4CYR - chain A; structure by X-ray diffraction, 1.72 A resolution.

# Chain A
Protein: Arylsulfatase
Source organism: Pseudomonas aeruginosa
Notes: EC 3.1.6.1
UniProtKB: P51691 (ARS_PSEAE); residues 1-536 here = UniProt positions 1-536
Sequence (536 residues; row label = number of the first residue in the row):
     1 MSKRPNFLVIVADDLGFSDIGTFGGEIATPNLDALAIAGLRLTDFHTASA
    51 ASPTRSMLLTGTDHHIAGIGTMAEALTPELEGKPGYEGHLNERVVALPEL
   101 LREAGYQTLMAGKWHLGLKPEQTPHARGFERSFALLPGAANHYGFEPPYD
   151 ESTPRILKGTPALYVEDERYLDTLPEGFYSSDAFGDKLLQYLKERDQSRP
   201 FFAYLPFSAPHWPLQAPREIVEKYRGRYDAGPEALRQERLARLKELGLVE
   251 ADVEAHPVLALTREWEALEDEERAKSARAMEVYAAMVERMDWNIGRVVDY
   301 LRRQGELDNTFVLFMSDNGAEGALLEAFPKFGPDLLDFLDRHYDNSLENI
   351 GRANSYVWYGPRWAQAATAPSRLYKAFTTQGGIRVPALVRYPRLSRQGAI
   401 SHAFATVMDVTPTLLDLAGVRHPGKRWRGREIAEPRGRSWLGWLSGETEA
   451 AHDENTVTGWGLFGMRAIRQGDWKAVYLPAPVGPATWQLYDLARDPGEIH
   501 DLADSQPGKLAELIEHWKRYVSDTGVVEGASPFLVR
Unresolved in the structure: 1-2, 529-536
Differences from the reference sequence: engineered mutation Thr22 (Ala in P51691), Ala50 (Thr in P51691), Ala134 (Ser in P51691), Asp337 (Gly in P51691), Gly461 (Glu in P51691), Asp523 (Glu in P51691)
Modified positions: Ala51 (3,3-dihydroxy l-alanine; DDZ)
Swiss-Prot annotation at these positions:
  - active site: His115
  - binding site (Ca(2+)): Asp13, Asp14, Asp317, Asn318
Bound ions: Ca2+: Asp13, Asp14, Asp317, Asn318

# Overview
The Ca2+ site is built by Asp13, Asp14, Asp317 and Asn318. From UniProt: active-site residue His115 and 4
Ca2+-binding residues.
Chain A is Arylsulfatase (Pseudomonas aeruginosa); the structure, G4 mutant of PAS, arylsulfatase from
Pseudomonas Aeruginosa, was determined by X-ray diffraction (same publication as 5AJ9, 4CXS, 4CYS, 4CXK and
4CXU).
